7WUB - chains D and E of the 12 polymer chains in the assembly; structure by electron microscopy, 3.00 A resolution.

== Chain D ==
Molecule: Transitional endoplasmic reticulum ATPase
Organism: Homo sapiens
Notes: EC 3.6.4.6
UniProt: P55072 (TERA_HUMAN); residue numbers follow UniProt; this construct covers 200-775
Amino-acid sequence (576 residues; numbered 200 to 775; the number before each row is that of its first residue):
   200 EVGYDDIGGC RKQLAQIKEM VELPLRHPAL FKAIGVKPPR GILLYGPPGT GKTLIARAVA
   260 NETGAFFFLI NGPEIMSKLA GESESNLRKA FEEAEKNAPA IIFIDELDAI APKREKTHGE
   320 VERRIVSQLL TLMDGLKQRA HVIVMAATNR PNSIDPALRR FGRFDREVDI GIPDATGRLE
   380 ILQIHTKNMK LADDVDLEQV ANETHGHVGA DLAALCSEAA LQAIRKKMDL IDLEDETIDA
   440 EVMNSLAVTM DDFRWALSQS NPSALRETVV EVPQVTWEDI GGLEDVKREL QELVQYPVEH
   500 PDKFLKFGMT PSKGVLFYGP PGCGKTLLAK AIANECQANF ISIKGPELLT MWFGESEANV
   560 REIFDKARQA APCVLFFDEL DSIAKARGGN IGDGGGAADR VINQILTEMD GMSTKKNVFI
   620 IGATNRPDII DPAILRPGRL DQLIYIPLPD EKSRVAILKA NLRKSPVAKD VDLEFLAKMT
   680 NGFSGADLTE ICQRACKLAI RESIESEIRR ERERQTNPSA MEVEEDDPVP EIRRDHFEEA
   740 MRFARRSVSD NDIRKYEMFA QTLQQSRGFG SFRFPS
Disordered / not traced: 520
Residues lining bound ligands:
  - ADP (adenosine-5'-diphosphate): Asp205, Ile206, Gly207, Gly208, Pro246, Pro247, Gly248, Thr249, Gly250, Lys251, Thr252, Leu253, Asp304, Ile380, Ile383, His384, Gly408, Ala409
  - Y6Y (3-[3-cyclopentylsulfanyl-5-[[3-methyl-4-(4-methylsulfonylphenyl)phenoxy]methyl]-1,2,4-triazol-4-yl]pyridine), molecule 1: Gln398, Glu402, Arg453, Lys663
  - Y6Y, molecule 2: Leu492, Val493, Pro496, Val497, Pro500, Phe503, Leu504, Gly507, Met508, Thr509, Pro510, Ser511, Lys512, Cys535, Ala537, Pro571, Cys572, Val573, Lys615, Asn616, Phe618
Curated features (UniProtKB/Swiss-Prot):
  - binding site (ATP): Pro247 to Leu253, Asn348, His384, Gly521 to Leu526
  - modified residue: Lys315 (N6,N6,N6-trimethyllysine), Thr436 (Phosphothreonine), Ser462 (Phosphoserine), Lys502 (N6-acetyllysine), Lys505 (N6-acetyllysine), Lys668 (N6-acetyllysine), Ser702 (Phosphoserine), Lys754 (N6-acetyllysine), Ser770 (Phosphoserine), Ser775 (Phosphoserine)

== Chain E ==
Molecule: Transitional endoplasmic reticulum ATPase
Organism: Homo sapiens
Notes: EC 3.6.4.6
UniProt: P55072 (TERA_HUMAN); residues 21-775 here = UniProt positions 21-775
Amino-acid sequence (755 residues; row label = number of the first residue in the row):
    21 NRPNRLIVDE AINEDNSVVS LSQPKMDELQ LFRGDTVLLK GKKRREAVCI VLSDDTCSDE
    81 KIRMNRVVRN NLRVRLGDVI SIQPCPDVKY GKRIHVLPID DTVEGITGNL FEVYLKPYFL
   141 EAYRPIRKGD IFLVRGGMRA VEFKVVETDP SPYCIVAPDT VIHCEGEPIK REDEEESLNE
   201 VGYDDIGGCR KQLAQIKEMV ELPLRHPALF KAIGVKPPRG ILLYGPPGTG KTLIARAVAN
   261 ETGAFFFLIN GPEIMSKLAG ESESNLRKAF EEAEKNAPAI IFIDELDAIA PKREKTHGEV
   321 ERRIVSQLLT LMDGLKQRAH VIVMAATNRP NSIDPALRRF GRFDREVDIG IPDATGRLEI
   381 LQIHTKNMKL ADDVDLEQVA NETHGHVGAD LAALCSEAAL QAIRKKMDLI DLEDETIDAE
   441 VMNSLAVTMD DFRWALSQSN PSALRETVVE VPQVTWEDIG GLEDVKRELQ ELVQYPVEHP
   501 DKFLKFGMTP SKGVLFYGPP GCGKTLLAKA IANECQANFI SIKGPELLTM WFGESEANVR
   561 EIFDKARQAA PCVLFFDELD SIAKARGGNI GDGGGAADRV INQILTEMDG MSTKKNVFII
   621 GATNRPDIID PAILRPGRLD QLIYIPLPDE KSRVAILKAN LRKSPVAKDV DLEFLAKMTN
   681 GFSGADLTEI CQRACKLAIR ESIESEIRRE RERQTNPSAM EVEEDDPVPE IRRDHFEEAM
   741 RFARRSVSDN DIRKYEMFAQ TLQQSRGFGS FRFPS
Disordered / not traced: 21-199
Residues lining bound ligands:
  - ADP (adenosine-5'-diphosphate): Asp205, Ile206, Gly207, Gly208, Pro246, Pro247, Gly248, Thr249, Gly250, Lys251, Thr252, Leu253, Asp304, Ile380, Ile383, His384, Gly408, Ala409
  - Y6Y (3-[3-cyclopentylsulfanyl-5-[[3-methyl-4-(4-methylsulfonylphenyl)phenoxy]methyl]-1,2,4-triazol-4-yl]pyridine), molecule 1: Gln398, Glu402, Arg453, Lys663
  - Y6Y, molecule 2: Leu492, Val493, Pro496, Val497, Pro500, Phe503, Leu504, Gly507, Met508, Thr509, Pro510, Ser511, Lys512, Cys535, Ala537, Pro571, Cys572, Val573, Lys615, Asn616, Phe618
Curated features (UniProtKB/Swiss-Prot):
  - binding site (ATP): Pro247 to Leu253, Asn348, His384, Gly521 to Leu526
  - modified residue: Ser37 (Phosphoserine), Lys315 (N6,N6,N6-trimethyllysine), Thr436 (Phosphothreonine), Ser462 (Phosphoserine), Lys502 (N6-acetyllysine), Lys505 (N6-acetyllysine), Lys668 (N6-acetyllysine), Ser702 (Phosphoserine), Lys754 (N6-acetyllysine), Ser770 (Phosphoserine), Ser775 (Phosphoserine)

== Interface between chain D and chain E ==
Residue-residue contacts - 121 pairs, chain D then chain E:
  Glu218(D) - Arg424(E)  salt bridge
  Leu222(D) - Leu420(E)  hydrophobic
  Leu222(D) - Ile423(E)  hydrophobic
  His226(D) - Glu433(E)
  Ala228(D) - Glu435(E)
  Leu229(D) - Met427(E)  hydrophobic
  Leu229(D) - Ile437(E)  hydrophobic
  Phe230(D) - Leu420(E)  hydrophobic
  Val235(D) - Ser416(E)
  Val235(D) - Leu420(E)  hydrophobic
  Lys236(D) - Ala412(E)
  Lys236(D) - Ser416(E)  hydrogen bond (backbone-side chain)
  Glu319(D) - Val320(E)
  Arg322(D) - Lys312(E)
  Arg322(D) - His317(E)  hydrogen bond (side chain-backbone)
  Arg322(D) - Gly318(E)
  Arg322(D) - Glu321(E)  salt bridge
  Arg323(D) - Ser276(E)
  Arg323(D) - Leu278(E)
  Arg323(D) - Ala279(E)
  Ser326(D) - Pro272(E)
  Ser326(D) - Met275(E)
  Ser326(D) - Ser276(E)
  Gln327(D) - Ser276(E)
  Thr330(D) - Pro272(E)
  Thr330(D) - Glu273(E)
  Thr330(D) - Ser276(E)
  Arg359(D) - Pro247(E)
  Arg359(D) - Asp304(E)  salt bridge
  Arg359(D) - Glu305(E)  salt bridge
  Phe360(D) - Pro247(E)
  Phe360(D) - Gly248(E)
  Phe360(D) - Ala409(E)  hydrophobic
  Phe360(D) - Asp410(E)
  Phe360(D) - Ser462(E)
  Arg362(D) - Pro272(E)
  Arg362(D) - Glu305(E)  salt bridge
  Arg365(D) - Glu417(E)  salt bridge
  Glu491(D) - Lys696(E)
  Glu491(D) - Arg700(E)  salt bridge
  Tyr495(D) - Ile703(E)  hydrophobic
  Tyr495(D) - Glu704(E)  hydrogen bond
  His499(D) - Ile703(E)
  His499(D) - Ile707(E)
  Lys502(D) - Ile703(E)
  Lys502(D) - Glu706(E)
  Phe503(D) - Ile699(E)  hydrophobic
  Leu504(D) - Arg453(E)
  Lys505(D) - Pro665(E)
  Lys505(D) - Pro729(E)  hydrogen bond (side chain-backbone)
  Phe506(D) - Ser664(E)  hydrogen bond (backbone-side chain)
  Phe506(D) - Pro665(E)
  Phe506(D) - Ala698(E)  hydrophobic
  Phe506(D) - Ile699(E)  hydrophobic
  Phe506(D) - Val728(E)
  Phe506(D) - Ile731(E)  hydrophobic
  Gly507(D) - Ser664(E)
  Met508(D) - Gln692(E)
  Met508(D) - Cys695(E)  hydrophobic
  Met508(D) - Lys696(E)  hydrogen bond (side chain-backbone)
  Met508(D) - Ile699(E)  hydrophobic
  Thr509(D) - Gln692(E)
  Arg560(D) - Arg465(E)
  Asp564(D) - Arg465(E)  salt bridge
  Arg567(D) - Asn460(E)
  Gln568(D) - Asn460(E)
  Gly593(D) - Arg586(E)
  Gly593(D) - Gly587(E)
  Gly593(D) - Gly591(E)
  Gly594(D) - Ala585(E)
  Gly594(D) - Arg586(E)
  Gly594(D) - Gly587(E)
  Gly595(D) - Lys584(E)  hydrogen bond (backbone-backbone)
  Gly595(D) - Ala585(E)  hydrogen bond (backbone-backbone)
  Gly595(D) - Gly587(E)
  Ala597(D) - Phe552(E)
  Ala597(D) - Ala585(E)  hydrophobic
  Asp598(D) - Phe552(E)
  Arg599(D) - Phe552(E)  hydrogen bond (side chain-backbone)
  Asn602(D) - Pro545(E)  hydrogen bond (side chain-backbone)
  Asn602(D) - Leu548(E)
  Asn602(D) - Thr549(E)  hydrogen bond
  Gln603(D) - Thr549(E)  hydrogen bond
  Thr606(D) - Pro545(E)
  Thr606(D) - Thr549(E)
  Glu607(D) - Arg465(E)  salt bridge
  Asp609(D) - Pro545(E)
  Gly610(D) - Leu464(E)
  Thr613(D) - Leu464(E)
  Lys614(D) - Ser457(E)  hydrogen bond (side chain-backbone)
  Lys614(D) - Asn460(E)  hydrogen bond
  Asn616(D) - Ser457(E)
  Arg635(D) - Glu578(E)  salt bridge
  Arg638(D) - Pro545(E)
  Gln641(D) - Lys696(E)
  Thr761(D) - Arg744(E)  hydrogen bond (backbone-side chain)
  Leu762(D) - Arg744(E)
  Gln763(D) - Arg744(E)  hydrogen bond (backbone-side chain)
  Gln764(D) - Arg741(E)
  Gln764(D) - Phe742(E)
  Gln764(D) - Ala743(E)
  Ser765(D) - Ala743(E)  hydrogen bond (side chain-backbone)
  Ser765(D) - Arg744(E)
  Ser765(D) - Arg745(E)
  Phe768(D) - Met678(E)
  Phe768(D) - Phe682(E)  hydrophobic
  Phe768(D) - Met740(E)  hydrophobic
  Phe771(D) - Phe674(E)  hydrophobic
  Phe771(D) - Leu675(E)  hydrophobic
  Phe771(D) - Met678(E)  hydrophobic
  Phe771(D) - Met740(E)  hydrophobic
  Arg772(D) - Phe674(E)
  Phe773(D) - Val670(E)  hydrophobic
  Phe773(D) - Asp671(E)
  Phe773(D) - Phe674(E)  hydrophobic
  Phe773(D) - Arg733(E)
  Phe773(D) - Phe736(E)  hydrophobic
  Phe773(D) - Glu737(E)  hydrogen bond (backbone-side chain)
  Pro774(D) - Phe674(E)
  Pro774(D) - Arg733(E)
  Ser775(D) - Arg733(E)  hydrogen bond
Interface residues without a listed pair, chain D (67 interface residues in all): Ala232, Glu314, Leu329, Asp333, Gly769
Interface residues without a listed pair, chain E (87 interface residues in all): Asn270, Lys277, Arg313, Glu319, Ala413, Asp431, Asp434, Met442, Gln458, Gly553, Asn680, Ser702, Asp726, Glu730

== Overview ==
The interface between chain D and chain E involves 67 residues on one side and 87 on the other; the contacts
include 19 hydrogen bonds and 10 salt bridges. Among the polar pairs are Glu218(D)-Arg424(E),
Arg322(D)-Glu321(E) and Arg359(D)-Asp304(E).
Here chain D is Transitional endoplasmic reticulum ATPase and chain E is Transitional endoplasmic reticulum
ATPase, both from Homo sapiens. Entry 7WUB (Cryo-EM structure of dodecamer P97) was determined by electron
microscopy.
